5BNX - chains A and C of the 4 polymer chains in the assembly; structure by X-ray diffraction, 2.31 A resolution.

Chain A:
Protein: Histone H3.3
From: Homo sapiens
UniProtKB: P84243 (H33_HUMAN); residues 57-135 here correspond to UniProt positions 58-136 (UniProt number = residue number + 1)
Chain sequence (79 residues; numbered 57 to 135; the number before each row is that of its first residue):
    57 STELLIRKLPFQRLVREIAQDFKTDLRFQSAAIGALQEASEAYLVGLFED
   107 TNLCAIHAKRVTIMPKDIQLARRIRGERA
Disordered / not traced: 57, 135
Curated features (UniProtKB/Swiss-Prot):
  - modified residue: Ser57 (Phosphoserine), Lys64 (N6-(2-hydroxyisobutyryl)lysine), Lys79 (N6,N6,N6-trimethyllysine), Thr80 (Phosphothreonine), Ser86 (Phosphoserine), Thr107 (Phosphothreonine), Lys115 (N6-acetyllysine), Lys122 (N6-(2-hydroxyisobutyryl)lysine)
Reported in the primary citation:
  - mutagenesis - R63A/K64A: decreased binding to DNA replication licensing factor MCM2 (chain C)
  - mutagenesis - R63A/K64A: increased binding to CAF-1
  - mutagenesis - R63A/K64A: decreased stability

Chain C:
Protein: DNA replication licensing factor MCM2
From: Homo sapiens
UniProtKB: P49736 (MCM2_HUMAN); residue numbers follow UniProt; this construct covers 61-130
Chain sequence (70 residues; each row starts with the number of its first residue):
    61 GPLEEEEDGEELIGDGMERDYRAIPELDAYEAEGLALDDEDVEELTASQR
   111 EAAERAMRQRDREAGRGLGR
Disordered / not traced: 61-67, 125-130
Curated features (UniProtKB/Swiss-Prot):
  - modified residue: Ser108 (Phosphoserine)
  - mutagenesis: Tyr81 to Tyr90 (Loss of interaction with DNAJC9), Ser108 (S108A: Reduces phosphorylation by ATR)
Reported in the primary citation:
  - mutagenesis - D80A/Y81A: decreased binding to H3-H4
  - mutagenesis - Y81A/Y90A, Y90A: decreased binding to non-nucleosomal H3-H4
  - mutagenesis - Y81A/Y90A: decreased binding to ASF1
  - mutagenesis - Y81A/Y90A: decreased growth
  - mutagenesis - Y81A/Y90A: abolished binding to GFP-CENPA

Chain A / chain C interface:
Contacting residue pairs (37):
  Thr58(A) - Tyr81(C)
  Leu60(A) - Asp80(C)
  Leu60(A) - Arg82(C)
  Leu60(A) - Asp88(C)
  Arg63(A) - Arg82(C)  hydrogen bond (side chain-backbone)
  Arg63(A) - Ile84(C)
  Arg63(A) - Leu87(C)
  Arg63(A) - Asp88(C)  salt bridge
  Lys64(A) - Leu87(C)  hydrogen bond (backbone-backbone)
  Lys64(A) - Asp88(C)
  Lys64(A) - Tyr90(C)
  Leu65(A) - Glu86(C)
  Leu65(A) - Leu87(C)  hydrogen bond (backbone-backbone)
  Leu65(A) - Ala89(C)
  Leu65(A) - Glu91(C)
  Pro66(A) - Leu87(C)
  Gln68(A) - Tyr90(C)
  Gln68(A) - Glu91(C)  hydrogen bond (side chain-backbone)
  Gln68(A) - Glu93(C)  hydrogen bond (side chain-backbone)
  Gln68(A) - Leu95(C)
  Arg69(A) - Glu91(C)  salt bridge
  Arg72(A) - Glu91(C)  salt bridge
  Arg72(A) - Glu93(C)  salt bridge
  Arg72(A) - Gly94(C)
  Arg83(A) - Gly94(C)
  Arg83(A) - Leu95(C)  hydrogen bond (side chain-backbone)
  Arg83(A) - Glu100(C)  salt bridge
  Phe84(A) - Gly94(C)  hydrogen bond (backbone-backbone)
  Phe84(A) - Leu95(C)
  Phe84(A) - Ala96(C)  hydrogen bond (backbone-backbone)
  Gln85(A) - Val102(C)
  Ser86(A) - Leu95(C)
  Ile89(A) - Tyr90(C)  hydrophobic
  Ile89(A) - Leu95(C)  hydrophobic
  Gly90(A) - Tyr90(C)
  Gln93(A) - Tyr90(C)  hydrogen bond
  Thr118(A) - Gly69(C)
Other interface residues (no listed pair), chain A (18 interface residues in all): Leu82
Other interface residues (no listed pair), chain C (19 interface residues in all): Asp68, Ala83
From the paper, about this interface:
  - residue pairs: Tyr90(C)-Gln93(A) (hydrogen bond)

Overview:
18 residues of chain A face 19 of chain C across their interface, with 9 hydrogen bonds and 5 salt bridges.
Among the polar pairs are Arg63(A)-Asp88(C), Arg69(A)-Glu91(C) and Arg72(A)-Glu91(C). The paper describes a
hydrogen bond between Tyr90(C) and Gln93(A). The paper reports that Y81A/Y90A and Y90A of chain C reduce
binding to non-nucleosomal H3-H4; R63A/K64A of chain A reduce binding to DNA replication licensing factor MCM2
(chain C).
Chain A is Histone H3.3 and chain C is DNA replication licensing factor MCM2, both from Homo sapiens; the
structure, Crystal structure of Human MCM2 HBD and ASF1b chaperoning a histone H3.3-H4 dimer, was determined
by X-ray diffraction (same publication as 5BNV and 5BO0).
